Entry 1LZZ (X-ray diffraction, 2.05 A resolution); this record covers chains A and B.

== Chain A (and B) ==
Protein: Nitric-oxide synthase
From: Rattus norvegicus
Notes: EC 1.14.13.39; fragment: heme domain; chain B of this document is another copy of the same molecule, construct and numbering; everything in this record applies to it too
Reference sequence: P29476 (NOS1_RAT); numbering as in UniProt (aligned over 299-717)
Sequence (419 residues; numbered 299 to 717; the number before each row is that of its first residue):
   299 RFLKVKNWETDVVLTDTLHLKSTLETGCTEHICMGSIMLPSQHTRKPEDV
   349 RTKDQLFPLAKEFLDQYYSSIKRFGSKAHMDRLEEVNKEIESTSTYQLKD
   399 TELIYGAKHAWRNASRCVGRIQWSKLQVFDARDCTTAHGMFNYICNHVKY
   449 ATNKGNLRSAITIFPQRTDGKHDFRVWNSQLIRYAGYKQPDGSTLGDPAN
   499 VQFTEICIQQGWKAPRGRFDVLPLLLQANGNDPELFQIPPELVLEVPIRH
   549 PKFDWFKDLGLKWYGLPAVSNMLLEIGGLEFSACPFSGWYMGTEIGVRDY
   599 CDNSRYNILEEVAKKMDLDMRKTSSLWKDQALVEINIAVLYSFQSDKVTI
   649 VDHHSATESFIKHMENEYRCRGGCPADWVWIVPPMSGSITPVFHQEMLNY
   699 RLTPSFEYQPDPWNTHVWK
Disordered / not traced: 339-349, 717 (chain B: 339-347)
Curated features (UniProtKB/Swiss-Prot):
  - binding site ((6R)-L-erythro-5,6,7,8-tetrahydrobiopterin): S334, V677, W678, F691
  - binding site (heme b): C415, Y706
  - binding site (L-arginine): Q478, W587, Y588, E592
  - mutagenesis: Y588 (Y588F: No decrease in nitric-oxide synthase activity; Y588H: 50% decrease of nitric-oxide synthase activity; Y588S: 30% decrease of nitric-oxide synthase activity)
Metal / ion sites: Zn2+: C326, C331 (shared with C326(B), C331(B) of chain B); heme Fe near C415 (its only coordinating residue here)
Small-molecule neighbours:
  - tetrahydrobiopterin (H4B), molecule 1: W306, W676, F691, H692, Q693, E694
  - tetrahydrobiopterin (H4B), molecule 2: S334, M336, R596, V677, W678
  - heme (HEM): W409, A412, R414, C415, V416, G417, Q420, L424, S457, M570, F584, S585, G586, W587, M589, E592, V649, W678, F704, Y706
  - N-isopropyl-n'-hydroxyguanidine (IHG): P565, A566, V567, F584, S585, G586, W587, Y588, E592

== Interface between chain A and chain B ==
Pairs across the interface - 124 pairs, chain A then chain B:
  L301(A) with I330(B), hydrophobic
  W306(A) with M336(B), hydrophobic; L337(B), hydrophobic
  E307(A) with N601(B), hydrogen bond; S602(B), hydrogen bond (backbone-side chain)
  H317(A) with I330(B)
  S320(A) with H329(B)
  T321(A) with H329(B)
  L322(A) with H329(B)
  E323(A) with E328(B)
  T324(A) with T327(B), hydrogen bond (side chain-backbone); E328(B), hydrogen bond (backbone-backbone); H329(B); I330(B)
  C326(A) with C326(B), hydrophobic; T327(B); E328(B); C331(B), hydrophobic
  T327(A) with T324(B), hydrogen bond (backbone-side chain); C326(B)
  E328(A) with E323(B); T324(B), hydrogen bond (backbone-backbone); C326(B), hydrogen bond (backbone-backbone)
  H329(A) with S320(B); T321(B), hydrogen bond (side chain-backbone); L322(B), hydrogen bond (side chain-backbone); T324(B); Y698(B)
  I330(A) with L301(B), hydrophobic; H317(B); T324(B); L696(B), hydrophobic; N697(B); Y698(B), hydrophobic
  C331(A) with C326(B), hydrophobic; C331(B), hydrogen bond; L696(B); N697(B), hydrogen bond (backbone-backbone)
  M332(A) with L301(B), hydrophobic; L696(B), hydrophobic
  G333(A) with C331(B)
  S334(A) with W676(B); E694(B); M695(B), hydrogen bond (side chain-backbone)
  I335(A) with E694(B); M695(B)
  M336(A) with W306(B), hydrophobic; E694(B), hydrogen bond (backbone-side chain)
  L337(A) with W306(B), hydrophobic
  V595(A) with S686(B)
  R596(A) with S686(B); F691(B); H692(B)
  D600(A) with H692(B)
  N601(A) with E307(B), hydrogen bond
  L607(A) with I687(B), hydrophobic
  K620(A) with Q642(B), hydrogen bond
  T621(A) with D650(B), hydrogen bond; H652(B); S653(B), hydrogen bond
  S622(A) with L638(B); Q642(B), hydrogen bond; D650(B)
  S623(A) with I635(B)
  L624(A) with N634(B); I635(B), hydrophobic; L638(B), hydrophobic; H651(B)
  D627(A) with V631(B); H651(B), salt bridge; H652(B), salt bridge; M683(B); S684(B), hydrogen bond
  Q628(A) with V631(B); E632(B), hydrogen bond; I635(B)
  L630(A) with I687(B), hydrophobic
  V631(A) with L624(B); D627(B); Q628(B); V631(B), hydrophobic
  E632(A) with Q628(B), hydrogen bond
  N634(A) with L624(B)
  I635(A) with S623(B); L624(B), hydrophobic; Q628(B)
  L638(A) with S622(B); L624(B), hydrophobic
  Q642(A) with S622(B), hydrogen bond
  D650(A) with T621(B), hydrogen bond; S622(B)
  H651(A) with L624(B); D627(B), salt bridge
  H652(A) with T621(B); L624(B); D627(B), salt bridge
  W676(A) with S334(B); V677(B), hydrophobic
  V677(A) with W676(B), hydrophobic
  P682(A) with S684(B); G685(B), hydrogen bond (backbone-backbone); S686(B), hydrogen bond (backbone-backbone)
  M683(A) with D627(B); S684(B)
  S684(A) with D627(B), hydrogen bond; P682(B); S684(B)
  G685(A) with P682(B), hydrogen bond (backbone-backbone)
  S686(A) with V595(B); R596(B); P682(B), hydrogen bond (backbone-backbone)
  I687(A) with L630(B), hydrophobic
  F691(A) with R596(B)
  H692(A) with R596(B); D600(B), salt bridge
  E694(A) with S334(B); I335(B); M336(B), hydrogen bond (side chain-backbone)
  M695(A) with S334(B), hydrogen bond (backbone-side chain)
  L696(A) with I330(B), hydrophobic
  N697(A) with I330(B); C331(B), hydrogen bond (backbone-backbone)
  Y698(A) with H329(B); I330(B), hydrophobic
Other interface residues (no listed pair), chain A (62 interface residues in all): C599, S602, K626, S653
Other interface residues (no listed pair), chain B (62 interface residues in all): V303, G325, M332, G333, L607, K626

== Overview ==
The chain A/chain B interface involves 62 residues from each chain; the contacts include 31 hydrogen bonds and
5 salt bridges. Polar contacts include D627(A)-H651(B), D627(A)-H652(B) and H692(A)-D600(B). Bound to chain A:
heme, tetrahydrobiopterin and N-isopropyl-n'-hydroxyguanidine.
Chain A and chain B are both Nitric-oxide synthase (Rattus norvegicus); the structure, Rat neuronal NOS heme
domain with N-isopropyl-N'-hydroxyguanidine bound, was determined by X-ray diffraction together with 1LZX and
1M00 from the same study.
